Entry 8KD4 (electron microscopy, 2.93 A resolution); this record covers chains U and X of the 16 polymer chains in the assembly.

# Chain U
Molecule: Histone H2A
Organism: Xenopus laevis
UniProtKB: Q6AZJ8 (Q6AZJ8_XENLA); residues 1-129 here correspond to UniProt positions 2-130 (UniProt number = residue number + 1)
Amino-acid sequence (129 residues; numbered 1 to 129; the number before each row is that of its first residue):
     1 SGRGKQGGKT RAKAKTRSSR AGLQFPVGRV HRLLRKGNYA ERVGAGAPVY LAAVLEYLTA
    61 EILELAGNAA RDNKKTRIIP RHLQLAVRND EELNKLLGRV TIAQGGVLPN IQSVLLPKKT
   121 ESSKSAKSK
Not modelled in the structure: 1-10, 118-129

# Chain X
Molecule: 187bp DNA
Sequence (187 nucleotides; each row starts with the number of its first residue; numbers below 1 keep their minus sign (DG-93 is residue -93)):
   -93 GCGGTGGCGG CCGCTCTAGA ACAGGATGTA TATATCTGAC ACGTGCCTGG AGACTAGGGA
   -33 GTAATCCCCT TGGCGGTTAA AACGCGGGGG ACAGCGCGTA CGTGCGTTTA AGCGGTGCTA
    27 GAGCTGTCTA CGACCAATTG AGCGGCCTCG GCACCGGGAT TCTCCAGGGC GGCCGCGTAT
    87 AGGGTCC
Not modelled in the structure: -93 to -89, 76-93

# Interface between chain U and chain X
Contacting residue pairs - 14 pairs, chain U then chain X:
  Arg11(U) - DG-44(X)  base contact
  Arg11(U) - DA-43(X)  hydrogen bond to the base
  Arg11(U) - DG-42(X)  hydrogen bond to the sugar
  Ala12(U) - DG-42(X)  phosphate contact
  Ala12(U) - DA-41(X)  phosphate contact
  Lys13(U) - DG-42(X)  sugar contact
  Lys15(U) - DA-43(X)  sugar contact
  Lys15(U) - DG-42(X)  phosphate contact
  Thr16(U) - DA-43(X)  sugar contact
  Arg17(U) - DA-43(X)  salt bridge to the phosphate
  Gly28(U) - DG-44(X)  sugar contact
  Gly28(U) - DA-43(X)  phosphate contact
  Arg29(U) - DG-44(X)  phosphate contact
  Arg32(U) - DG-44(X)  salt bridge to the phosphate
Also at the interface, not in a pair above, chain U (14 interface residues in all): Arg20, Arg35, Glu41, Arg42, Arg77
Also at the interface, not in a pair above, chain X (9 interface residues in all): DC-54, DG-45, DG-37, DG-36, DG-35

# Overview
The interface between chain U and chain X involves 14 residues on one side and 9 on the other; the contacts
include 2 hydrogen bonds and 2 salt bridges. Polar pairs include Arg11(U)-DA-43(X), Arg11(U)-DG-42(X) and
Arg17(U)-DA-43(X).
Chain U is Histone H2A (Xenopus laevis) and chain X is 187bp DNA; the structure, Rpd3S in complex with
nucleosome with H3K36MLA modification and 187bp DNA, class1, was determined by electron microscopy, deposited
together with 8KC7, 8KD2, 8KD3, 8KD5, 8KD6 and 8KD7.
